Entry 7PR1 (electron microscopy, 2.81 A resolution); this record covers chains A and B.

# Chain A (and B)
Protein: Putative iron-sulfur protein
Source organism: Chaetomium thermophilum (strain DSM 1495 / CBS 144.50 / IMI 039719)
Notes: chain B of this document is another copy of the same molecule, construct and numbering; everything in this record applies to it too
UniProtKB: G0SBE6 (G0SBE6_CHATD); numbering as in UniProt (aligned over 1-700)
Amino-acid sequence (700 residues; numbered 1 to 700; the number before each row is that of its first residue):
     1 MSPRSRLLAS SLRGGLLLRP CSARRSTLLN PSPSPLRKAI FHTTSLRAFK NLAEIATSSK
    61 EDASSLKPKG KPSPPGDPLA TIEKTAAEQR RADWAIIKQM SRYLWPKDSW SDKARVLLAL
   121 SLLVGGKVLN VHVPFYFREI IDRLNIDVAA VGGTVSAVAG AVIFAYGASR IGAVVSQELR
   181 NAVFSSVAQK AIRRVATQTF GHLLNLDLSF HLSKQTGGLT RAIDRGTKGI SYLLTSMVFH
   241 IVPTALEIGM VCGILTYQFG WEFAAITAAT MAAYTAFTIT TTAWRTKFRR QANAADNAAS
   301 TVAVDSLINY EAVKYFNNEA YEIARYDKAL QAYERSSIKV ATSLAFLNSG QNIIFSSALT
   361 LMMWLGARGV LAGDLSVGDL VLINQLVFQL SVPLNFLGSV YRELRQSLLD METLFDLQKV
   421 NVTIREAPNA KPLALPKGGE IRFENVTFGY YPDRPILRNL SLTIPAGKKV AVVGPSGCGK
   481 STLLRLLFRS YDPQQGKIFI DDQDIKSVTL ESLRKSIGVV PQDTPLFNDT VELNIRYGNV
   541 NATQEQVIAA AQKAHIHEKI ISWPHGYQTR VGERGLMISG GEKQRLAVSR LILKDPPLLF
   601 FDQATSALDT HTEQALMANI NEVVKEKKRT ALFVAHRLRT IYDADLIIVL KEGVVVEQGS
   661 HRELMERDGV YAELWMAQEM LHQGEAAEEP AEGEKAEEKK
Disordered / not traced: 1-91, 679-700
Differences from the reference sequence: engineered mutation Gln603 (Glu in G0SBE6)
Metal / ion sites: Mg2+: Asp602 (together with ATP)
Small-molecule neighbours:
  - ATP (adenosine-5'-triphosphate), molecule 1: Tyr450, Tyr451, Arg454, Ile456, Ser476, Gly477, Cys478, Gly479, Lys480, Ser481, Thr482, Arg485, Tyr491, Gln522, Asp602, Gln603, His636
  - ATP, molecule 2: Trp563, Leu576, Met577, Ile578, Ser579, Gly580, Gly581, Glu582, Ala607
What the authors report for this chain:
  - binding site for ATP: Tyr450, Lys480, Ser481, Gln603
  - conformationally variable residues (side-chain flip): Phe396
  - mutagenesis - R285A/Q351A, R289A/R402A, R289A/Q351A/R402A: decreased binding to cluster

# Chain A / chain B interface
Pairs across the interface (311):
  Phe137(A) with Met363(B), hydrophobic; Val381(B), hydrophobic; Asn384(B)
  Ile140(A) with Met363(B), hydrophobic; Leu380(B), hydrophobic
  Ile141(A) with Val377(B), hydrophobic; Leu380(B), hydrophobic
  Leu144(A) with Ala367(B), hydrophobic; Leu371(B), hydrophobic; Leu380(B), hydrophobic
  Asn145(A) with Asn145(B), hydrogen bond; Val377(B)
  Asp147(A) with Leu371(B)
  Gly152(A) with Leu371(B)
  Gly153(A) with Leu371(B)
  Thr154(A) with Trp364(B); Ala367(B); Arg368(B); Leu371(B)
  Val155(A) with Trp364(B)
  Val158(A) with Leu371(B), hydrophobic
  Gly160(A) with Trp364(B)
  Ile163(A) with Thr360(B); Met363(B), hydrophobic; Trp364(B), hydrophobic
  Phe164(A) with Trp364(B), hydrophobic
  Tyr166(A) with Met363(B), hydrophobic; Asn384(B), hydrogen bond
  Gly167(A) with Thr360(B)
  Arg170(A) with Ser356(B); Leu359(B); Phe388(B); Ser391(B), hydrogen bond
  Ile171(A) with Ile353(B), hydrophobic; Ser356(B)
  Val174(A) with Asn352(B)
  Val175(A) with Ile353(B), hydrophobic
  Glu178(A) with Ala345(B); Asn348(B), hydrogen bond; Ser349(B)
  Ala182(A) with Ala345(B), hydrophobic
  Ser185(A) with Ala341(B)
  Ser186(A) with Ile338(B)
  Gln189(A) with Glu334(B); Ser337(B); Ile338(B)
  Lys190(A) with Glu334(B)
  Arg193(A) with Asp327(B), salt bridge; Leu330(B); Gln331(B), hydrogen bond; Glu334(B), salt bridge
  Ala196(A) with Tyr326(B); Leu330(B), hydrophobic
  Thr197(A) with Ile323(B); Asp327(B), hydrogen bond; Leu330(B)
  Phe200(A) with Ala303(B), hydrophobic; Ser306(B); Glu322(B); Tyr326(B), hydrophobic
  Gly201(A) with Ile323(B)
  Leu204(A) with Tyr310(B); Lys314(B), hydrogen bond (backbone-side chain); Glu319(B); Glu322(B)
  Asn205(A) with Lys314(B)
  Leu206(A) with Tyr310(B), hydrogen bond (backbone-side chain)
  Asp207(A) with Tyr310(B)
  Leu208(A) with Tyr310(B), hydrophobic; Glu311(B)
  His211(A) with Leu307(B); Tyr310(B)
  Leu212(A) with Gly572(B); Glu573(B), hydrogen bond (backbone-backbone); Leu576(B), hydrophobic; Met577(B)
  Ser213(A) with Arg570(B), hydrogen bond (backbone-side chain); Met577(B)
  Lys214(A) with Leu307(B); Asn528(B), hydrogen bond (backbone-side chain); Glu573(B)
  Gln215(A) with Asn528(B); Glu573(B)
  Thr216(A) with Ile308(B); Glu573(B), hydrogen bond
  Thr220(A) with Val304(B)
  Arg221(A) with Asp224(B), salt bridge
  Ile223(A) with Tyr326(B)
  Asp224(A) with Arg221(B), salt bridge
  Lys228(A) with Asp296(B), salt bridge; Tyr333(B)
  Tyr232(A) with Glu403(B)
  His240(A) with Ser399(B)
  Asp296(A) with Lys228(B), salt bridge
  Ala303(A) with Phe200(B), hydrophobic
  Val304(A) with Thr220(B)
  Asp305(A) with Phe527(B); Asn528(B), hydrogen bond (side chain-backbone)
  Ser306(A) with Phe200(B)
  Leu307(A) with His211(B)
  Ile308(A) with Thr216(B); Glu573(B)
  Asn309(A) with Pro525(B); Leu526(B); Phe527(B)
  Tyr310(A) with Leu204(B); Leu206(B), hydrogen bond (side chain-backbone); Asp207(B); Leu208(B), hydrophobic; His211(B)
  Glu311(A) with Leu208(B)
  Ala312(A) with Tyr537(B); Arg590(B)
  Val313(A) with Phe527(B), hydrophobic; Tyr537(B)
  Lys314(A) with Leu204(B), hydrogen bond (side chain-backbone); Asn205(B); Phe488(B); Arg514(B)
  Tyr315(A) with Phe488(B), hydrophobic; Val519(B), hydrophobic; Pro521(B), hydrophobic; Lys594(B), hydrogen bond (backbone-side chain)
  Phe316(A) with Tyr537(B); Gly538(B); Arg590(B); Lys594(B)
  Asn317(A) with Arg514(B); Lys515(B), hydrogen bond (side chain-backbone); Lys594(B)
  Asn318(A) with Tyr537(B), hydrogen bond (side chain-backbone); Val540(B)
  Glu319(A) with Leu204(B)
  Tyr321(A) with Tyr537(B), hydrophobic; Val540(B), hydrophobic
  Glu322(A) with Phe200(B); Leu204(B); Phe527(B); Tyr537(B), hydrogen bond
  Ile323(A) with Thr197(B); Gly201(B)
  Tyr326(A) with Ala196(B); Phe200(B), hydrophobic; Ile223(B)
  Asp327(A) with Arg193(B), salt bridge; Thr197(B), hydrogen bond
  Leu330(A) with Arg193(B); Ala196(B), hydrophobic; Thr197(B)
  Gln331(A) with Arg193(B), hydrogen bond
  Tyr333(A) with Lys228(B)
  Glu334(A) with Gln189(B); Lys190(B); Arg193(B), salt bridge
  Ser337(A) with Gln189(B)
  Ile338(A) with Ser186(B); Gln189(B)
  Ala341(A) with Ser185(B)
  Ala345(A) with Glu178(B); Ala182(B), hydrophobic
  Asn348(A) with Glu178(B), hydrogen bond
  Ser349(A) with Glu178(B)
  Asn352(A) with Val174(B)
  Ile353(A) with Ile171(B), hydrophobic; Val175(B), hydrophobic
  Ser356(A) with Arg170(B); Ile171(B)
  Leu359(A) with Arg170(B)
  Thr360(A) with Ile163(B); Gly167(B)
  Met363(A) with Phe137(B), hydrophobic; Ile140(B), hydrophobic; Ile163(B), hydrophobic; Tyr166(B), hydrophobic
  Trp364(A) with Thr154(B); Val155(B); Gly160(B); Ile163(B), hydrophobic; Phe164(B), hydrophobic
  Ala367(A) with Leu144(B), hydrophobic; Thr154(B)
  Arg368(A) with Thr154(B)
  Leu371(A) with Leu144(B), hydrophobic; Asp147(B); Gly152(B); Gly153(B); Thr154(B); Val158(B), hydrophobic
  Val377(A) with Ile141(B), hydrophobic; Asn145(B)
  Leu380(A) with Ile140(B), hydrophobic; Ile141(B), hydrophobic; Leu144(B), hydrophobic
  Val381(A) with Phe137(B), hydrophobic; Val381(B), hydrophobic
  Asn384(A) with Phe137(B); Tyr166(B), hydrogen bond; Gln385(B)
  Gln385(A) with Asn384(B); Gln385(B)
  Phe388(A) with Arg170(B); Phe388(B), hydrophobic; Gln389(B)
  Gln389(A) with Phe388(B)
  Ser391(A) with Arg170(B), hydrogen bond
  Val392(A) with Val392(B), hydrophobic
  Phe396(A) with Phe396(B), hydrophobic; Ser399(B)
  Ser399(A) with His240(B); Phe396(B)
  Glu403(A) with Tyr232(B)
  Tyr451(A) with His565(B); Met577(B)
  Asp453(A) with Pro564(B)
  Arg454(A) with Trp563(B); Pro564(B)
  Gly474(A) with Asp609(B)
  Pro475(A) with Asp609(B)
  Ser476(A) with Gly581(B); Arg585(B), hydrogen bond; Leu608(B); Asp609(B), hydrogen bond (backbone-side chain)
  Gly477(A) with Ser579(B); Glu582(B)
  Phe488(A) with Lys314(B); Tyr315(B), hydrophobic
  Arg514(A) with Lys314(B); Asn317(B)
  Lys515(A) with Asn317(B), hydrogen bond (backbone-side chain)
  Val519(A) with Tyr315(B), hydrophobic
  Pro521(A) with Tyr315(B), hydrophobic
  Gln522(A) with Gly580(B), hydrogen bond (side chain-backbone)
  Asp523(A) with Arg574(B), salt bridge; Leu576(B); Lys583(B), salt bridge
  Pro525(A) with Asn309(B); Arg574(B)
  Leu526(A) with Asn309(B)
  Phe527(A) with Asp305(B); Asn309(B); Val313(B), hydrophobic; Glu322(B)
  Asn528(A) with Lys214(B), hydrogen bond (side chain-backbone); Gln215(B); Asp305(B), hydrogen bond (backbone-side chain)
  Tyr537(A) with Ala312(B); Val313(B); Phe316(B); Asn318(B), hydrogen bond (backbone-side chain); Tyr321(B), hydrophobic; Glu322(B), hydrogen bond
  Gly538(A) with Phe316(B)
  Val540(A) with Asn318(B); Tyr321(B), hydrophobic
  Trp563(A) with Arg454(B)
  Pro564(A) with Asp453(B); Arg454(B)
  His565(A) with Tyr451(B)
  Arg570(A) with Ser213(B), hydrogen bond (side chain-backbone)
  Gly572(A) with Leu212(B)
  Glu573(A) with Leu212(B), hydrogen bond (backbone-backbone); Lys214(B); Gln215(B); Thr216(B), hydrogen bond; Ile308(B)
  Arg574(A) with Asp523(B), salt bridge; Pro525(B); Arg574(B)
  Leu576(A) with Leu212(B), hydrophobic; Asp523(B)
  Met577(A) with Leu212(B); Ser213(B); Tyr451(B)
  Ser579(A) with Gly477(B)
  Gly580(A) with Gln522(B), hydrogen bond (backbone-side chain)
  Gly581(A) with Ser476(B)
  Glu582(A) with Ser476(B); Gly477(B)
  Lys583(A) with Asp523(B), salt bridge
  Arg585(A) with Ser476(B), hydrogen bond
  Arg590(A) with Ala312(B); Phe316(B)
  Lys594(A) with Tyr315(B), hydrogen bond (side chain-backbone); Phe316(B)
  Gln603(A) with Ala607(B)
  Ser606(A) with Ser606(B)
  Ala607(A) with Gln603(B); His636(B), hydrogen bond (backbone-side chain)
  Leu608(A) with Ser476(B); His636(B), hydrogen bond (backbone-side chain)
  Asp609(A) with Gly474(B); Pro475(B); Ser476(B), hydrogen bond (side chain-backbone); His636(B), hydrogen bond (backbone-side chain)
  Thr610(A) with Leu674(B); Ala677(B)
  His611(A) with Glu673(B); Leu674(B)
  His636(A) with Ala607(B), hydrogen bond (side chain-backbone); Leu608(B), hydrogen bond (side chain-backbone); Asp609(B), hydrogen bond (side chain-backbone); Arg637(B)
  Arg637(A) with His636(B); Arg637(B)
  Arg639(A) with Arg639(B); Gln678(B), hydrogen bond
  Glu673(A) with His611(B)
  Leu674(A) with Thr610(B); His611(B)
  Ala677(A) with Thr610(B)
  Gln678(A) with Arg639(B), hydrogen bond
Other interface residues (no listed pair), chain A (168 interface residues in all): Leu203, Leu219, Ser300, Thr342, Val370, Val400, Arg485, Ile517, Ser562, Thr569, Leu591, Thr612
Other interface residues (no listed pair), chain B (168 interface residues in all): Leu203, Leu219, Ser300, Thr342, Val370, Val400, Arg485, Ile517, Ser562, Thr569, Leu591, Thr612

# Summary
Chain A and chain B each contribute 168 residues to their interface; the contacts include 47 hydrogen bonds
and 12 salt bridges. Among the polar pairs are Arg193(A)-Asp327(B), Arg193(A)-Glu334(B) and
Arg221(A)-Asp224(B). From the paper: a binding site for ATP at Tyr450(A), Lys480(A) and Ser481(A) among
others; R285A/Q351A, R289A/R402A and R289A/Q351A/R402A of chain A reduce binding to cluster.
Both chains are Putative iron-sulfur protein (Chaetomium thermophilum (strain DSM 1495 / CBS 144.50 / IMI
039719)). Entry 7PR1 (Structure of CtAtm1 in the occluded conformation with ATP bound) was determined by
electron microscopy (same publication as 7PQX, 7PRO, 7PRU and 7PSD).
